1FNT - chains O and U of the 42 polymer chains in the assembly; structure by X-ray diffraction, 3.20 A resolution.

== Chain O ==
Protein: Proteasome component C7-alpha
Source organism: Saccharomyces cerevisiae
Notes: EC 3.4.99.46
UniProt: P21243 (PSA6_YEAST); residue numbers follow UniProt; this construct covers 1-252
Sequence (252 residues; numbered 1 to 252; the number before each row is that of its first residue):
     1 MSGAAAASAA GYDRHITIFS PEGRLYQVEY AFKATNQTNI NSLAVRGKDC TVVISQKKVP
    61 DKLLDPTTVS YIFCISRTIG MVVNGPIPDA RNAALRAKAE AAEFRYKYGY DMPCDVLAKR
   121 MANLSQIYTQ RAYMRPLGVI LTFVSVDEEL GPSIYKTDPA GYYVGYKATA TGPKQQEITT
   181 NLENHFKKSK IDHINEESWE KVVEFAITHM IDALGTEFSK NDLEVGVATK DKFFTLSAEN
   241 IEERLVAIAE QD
Disordered / not traced: 1-14

== Chain U ==
Protein: Proteasome component C1
Source organism: Saccharomyces cerevisiae
Notes: EC 3.4.99.46
UniProt: P21242 (PSA3_YEAST); numbering as in UniProt (aligned over 1-287)
Sequence (287 residues; each row starts with the number of its first residue):
     1 TSIGTGYDLS NSVFSPDGRN FQVEYAVKAV ENGTTSIGIK CNDGVVFAVE KLITSKLLVP
    61 QKNVKIQVVD RHIGCVYSGL IPDGRHLVNR GREEAASFKK LYKTPIPIPA FADRLGQYVQ
   121 AHTLYNSVRP FGVSTIFGGV DKNGAHLYML EPSGSYWGYK GAATGKGRQS AKAELEKLVD
   181 HHPEGLSARE AVKQAAKIIY LAHEDNKEKD FELEISWCSL SETNGLHKFV KGDLLQEAID
   241 FAQKEINGDD DEDEDDSDNV MSSDDENAPV ATNANATTDQ EGDIHLE
Disordered / not traced: 1-7, 248-287
Metal / ion sites: Mg2+ near Asn-126 (its only coordinating residue here)

== How chain O and chain U interact ==
Pairs across the interface (41):
  Gln-27(O) with Phe-14(U), hydrogen bond (side chain-backbone)
  Tyr-30(O) with Ser-15(U); Pro-16(U); Gly-18(U)
  Ala-31(O) with Phe-14(U), hydrophobic
  Lys-33(O) with Asp-17(U)
  Ala-34(O) with Gly-18(U)
  Lys-62(O) with Lys-160(U); Glu-176(U)
  Leu-63(O) with Tyr-159(U); Lys-160(U), hydrogen bond (backbone-backbone); Gly-161(U); Lys-172(U); Leu-175(U), hydrophobic
  Leu-64(O) with Trp-157(U), hydrophobic; Gly-158(U); Tyr-159(U), hydrophobic; Lys-160(U), hydrogen bond (backbone-side chain)
  Asp-65(O) with Gly-158(U), hydrogen bond (backbone-backbone)
  Thr-68(O) with Trp-157(U); Gly-158(U), hydrogen bond (side chain-backbone)
  Val-69(O) with Trp-157(U), hydrophobic
  Tyr-71(O) with Trp-157(U), hydrophobic
  Ile-87(O) with Ser-155(U); Trp-157(U), hydrophobic
  Pro-88(O) with Ser-153(U); Ser-155(U)
  Asp-89(O) with Gln-120(U)
  Arg-91(O) with Asp-113(U); Gln-117(U), hydrogen bond (backbone-side chain); Ser-155(U); Tyr-156(U), hydrogen bond (side chain-backbone)
  Asn-92(O) with Gln-117(U); Gln-120(U)
  Tyr-133(O) with Tyr-125(U)
  Met-134(O) with Leu-124(U), hydrophobic
  Arg-135(O) with Ser-12(U); Gln-120(U); Thr-123(U), hydrogen bond (side chain-backbone); Leu-124(U), hydrogen bond (backbone-backbone)
  Pro-136(O) with Phe-14(U)
Interface residues without a listed pair, chain O (25 interface residues in all): Gln-37, Ser-70, Leu-95, Leu-137
Interface residues without a listed pair, chain U (25 interface residues in all): Val-13, Gly-154

== Overview ==
Chain O and chain U each contribute 25 residues to their interface; the contacts include 9 hydrogen bonds.
Among the polar pairs are Gln-27(O)/Phe-14(U), Leu-64(O)/Lys-160(U) and Thr-68(O)/Gly-158(U).
Here chain O is Proteasome component C7-alpha and chain U is Proteasome component C1, both from Saccharomyces
cerevisiae. Entry 1FNT (Crystal structure of the 20S proteasome from yeast in complex with the proteasome
activator PA26 from ...) was determined by X-ray diffraction.
